Entry 5CMU (X-ray diffraction, 2.11 A resolution); this record covers chains B and C of the 3 polymer chains in the assembly.

[Chain B (and C)]
Protein: Envelope glycoprotein, AP1
From: Human immunodeficiency virus 1
Notes: fragment: C-terminus; chain C of this document is another copy of the same molecule, construct and numbering; everything in this record applies to it too
UniProt: Q1HMR5 (Q1HMR5_9HIV1); residues 1-36 here correspond to UniProt positions 35-70 (UniProt number = residue number + 34)
Chain sequence (73 residues; row label = number of the first residue in the row; numbering starts at 0):
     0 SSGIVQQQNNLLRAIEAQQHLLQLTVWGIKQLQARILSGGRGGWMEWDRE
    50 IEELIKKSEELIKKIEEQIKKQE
Not modelled in the structure: 0
Differences from the reference sequence: expression tag (0)
Reported in the primary citation:
  - contacts within the chain: Gln18-Ser57 (hydrogen bond)

[Chain B / chain C interface]
Residue-residue contacts (47; chain B residue first):
  Ser1(B) with Gln71(C)
  Gly2(B) with Gln71(C)
  Ile3(B) with Ile3(C), hydrophobic; Val4(C), hydrophobic; Gln7(C)
  Gln6(B) with Gln7(C), hydrogen bond; Gln67(C); Ile68(C); Gln71(C)
  Gln7(B) with Gln7(C)
  Asn9(B) with Lys63(C); Ile64(C); Gln67(C), hydrogen bond
  Leu10(B) with Ile14(C), hydrophobic; Ile64(C)
  Arg12(B) with Leu60(C)
  Ala13(B) with Leu60(C)
  Ile14(B) with Ile14(C), hydrophobic
  Ala16(B) with Leu53(C); Ser57(C)
  Gln17(B) with Ile14(C), hydrogen bond (side chain-backbone); Gln17(C); Gln18(C), hydrogen bond; Leu21(C); Ile61(C)
  His19(B) with Leu53(C)
  Leu20(B) with Ile50(C), hydrophobic; Leu53(C), hydrophobic; Ile54(C), hydrophobic
  Leu21(B) with Leu21(C), hydrophobic
  Leu23(B) with Trp46(C), hydrogen bond (backbone-side chain); Glu49(C); Ile50(C), hydrophobic; Leu53(C), hydrophobic
  Thr24(B) with Val25(C); Ile28(C)
  Trp26(B) with Gly41(C); Gly42(C); Trp46(C)
  Gly27(B) with Trp43(C)
  Ile28(B) with Ile28(C), hydrophobic
  Gln30(B) with Trp43(C)
  Leu31(B) with Ile28(C); Leu31(C), hydrophobic; Trp43(C), hydrophobic
  Arg34(B) with Leu36(C)
  Ile35(B) with Ile35(C), hydrophobic
Other interface residues (no listed pair), chain C (32 interface residues in all): Leu10, Leu11, Thr24, Gln32

[In short]
24 residues of chain B face 32 of chain C across their interface; the contacts include 5 hydrogen bonds. Polar
pairs include Gln6(B)-Gln7(C), Asn9(B)-Gln67(C) and Gln17(B)-Ile14(C). From the paper: contacts within the
chain involving Ser57(B) and Gln18(B).
Chain B and chain C are both Envelope glycoprotein, AP1 (Human immunodeficiency virus 1); the structure,
Artificial HIV fusion inhibitor AP1 fused to the C-terminus of gp41 NHR, was determined by X-ray diffraction
together with 5CMZ and 5CN0 from the same study.
